Entry 6G7M (X-ray diffraction, 1.71 A resolution); this record covers chains S and L of the 4 polymer chains in the assembly.

# Chain S
Protein: Hydrogenase-2 small chain
Organism: Escherichia coli K12
Notes: EC 1.12.99.6
UniProtKB: P69741 (MBHT_ECOLI); residues 1-296 here correspond to UniProt positions 38-333 (UniProt number = residue number + 37)
Amino-acid sequence (304 residues; numbered 1 to 304; the number before each row is that of its first residue):
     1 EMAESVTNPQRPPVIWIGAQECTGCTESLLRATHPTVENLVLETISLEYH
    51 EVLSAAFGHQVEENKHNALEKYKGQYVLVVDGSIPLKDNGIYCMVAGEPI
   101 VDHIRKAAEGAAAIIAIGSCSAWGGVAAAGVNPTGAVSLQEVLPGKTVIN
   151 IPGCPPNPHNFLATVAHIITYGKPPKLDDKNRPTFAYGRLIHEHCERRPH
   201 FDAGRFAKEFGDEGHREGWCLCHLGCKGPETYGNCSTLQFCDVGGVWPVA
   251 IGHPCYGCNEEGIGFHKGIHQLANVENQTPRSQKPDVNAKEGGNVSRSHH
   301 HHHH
Disordered / not traced: 1-8, 277-304
Construct notes: conflict Cys-222 (Tyr259 in P69741); expression tag (297-304)
Swiss-Prot annotation at these positions:
  - binding site ([4Fe-4S] cluster): Cys-22, Cys-25, Cys-120, Cys-154, His-192, Cys-195, Cys-220, Cys-226
  - binding site ([3Fe-4S] cluster): Cys-235, Cys-255, Cys-258
Metal / ion sites: 4Fe-4S cluster Fe site 1: Cys-22, Cys-25, Cys-120, Cys-154; 4Fe-4S cluster Fe site 2: His-192, Cys-195, Cys-220, Cys-226; 3Fe-4S cluster Fe: Cys-235, Cys-255, Cys-258
Residues lining bound ligands:
  - 3Fe-4S cluster (F3S): Ile-191, Thr-231, Cys-235, Phe-240, Trp-247, Pro-248, Cys-255, Tyr-256, Gly-257, Cys-258, Asn-259
  - 4Fe-4S cluster (SF4), molecule 1: Glu-21, Cys-22, Thr-23, Gly-24, Cys-25, Asp-81, Gly-82, Gly-118, Ser-119, Cys-120, Val-126, Gly-153, Cys-154, Pro-155
  - 4Fe-4S cluster (SF4), molecule 2: Ile-191, His-192, Cys-195, Arg-197, Arg-198, Phe-201, Cys-220, Leu-221, Cys-222, Cys-226, Gly-228, Pro-229, Val-249
Reported in the primary citation:
  - binding site for 4Fe-4S cluster: Cys-222

# Chain L
Protein: Hydrogenase-2 large chain
Organism: Escherichia coli K12
Notes: EC 1.12.99.6
UniProtKB: P0ACE0 (MBHM_ECOLI); residue numbers follow UniProt; this construct covers 1-567
Amino-acid sequence (567 residues; numbered 1 to 567; the number before each row is that of its first residue):
     1 MSQRITIDPVTRIEGHLRIDCEIENGVVSKAWASGTMWRGMEEIVKNRDP
    51 RDAWMIVQRICGVCTTTHALSSVRAAESALNIDVPVNAQYIRNIILAAHT
   101 THDHIVHFYQLSALDWVDITSALQADPTKASEMLKGVSTWHLNSPEEFTK
   151 VQNKIKDLVASGQLGIFANGYWGHPAMKLPPEVNLIAVAHYLQALESQRD
   201 ANRVVALLGGKTPHIQNLAVGGVANPINLDGLGVLNLERLMYIKSFIDKL
   251 SDFVEQVYKVDTAVIAAFYPEWLTRGKGAVNYLSVPEFPTDSKNGSFLFP
   301 GGYIENADLSSYRPITSHSDEYLIKGIQESAKHSWYKDEAPQAPWEGTTI
   351 PAYDGWSDDGKYSWVKSPTFYGKTVEVGPLANMLVKLAAGRESTQNKLNE
   401 IVAIYQKLTGNTLEVAQLHSTLGRIIGRTVHSSELQDILQNQYSALITNI
   451 GKGDHTTFVKPNIPATGEFKGVGFLEAPRGMLSHWMVIKDGIISNYQAVV
   501 PSTWNSGPRNFNDDVGPYEQSLVGTPVADPNKPLEVVRTIHSFDPCMACA
   551 VHVVDADGNEVVSVKVL
Disordered / not traced: 1, 553-567
Construct notes: engineered mutation Ser-197 (Cys in P0ACE0), Ser-432 (Cys in P0ACE0), Ser-433 (Cys in P0ACE0)
Swiss-Prot annotation at these positions:
  - binding site (Ni(2+)): Cys-61, Cys-64, Cys-546, Cys-549
  - site: His-552, Val-553 (Cleavage)
Metal / ion sites: Mg2+: Glu-42, Ala-498; Ni2+: Cys-61, Cys-64, Cys-546, Cys-549; carbonmonoxide-(dicyano) iron Fe: Cys-64, Cys-549
Residues lining bound ligands: carbonmonoxide-(dicyano) iron (FCO): Cys-64, Thr-67, His-68, Ala-477, Pro-478, Arg-479, Leu-482, Val-500, Pro-501, Ser-502, Cys-546, Cys-549

# How chain S and chain L interact
Pairs across the interface (173; chain S residue first):
  Gln-10(S) / Ser-161(L)  hydrogen bond (side chain-backbone)
  Gln-10(S) / Gln-163(L)
  Arg-11(S) / Leu-158(L)
  Arg-11(S) / Ser-161(L)  hydrogen bond
  Arg-11(S) / Gln-163(L)  hydrogen bond (backbone-side chain)
  Gly-18(S) / His-16(L)  hydrogen bond (backbone-side chain)
  Ala-19(S) / His-16(L)  hydrogen bond (backbone-side chain)
  Gln-20(S) / Met-37(L)
  Gln-20(S) / Trp-38(L)  hydrogen bond (side chain-backbone)
  Gln-20(S) / Arg-39(L)
  Glu-21(S) / His-16(L)  salt bridge
  Glu-21(S) / Met-37(L)
  Cys-22(S) / Glu-14(L)
  Cys-22(S) / Arg-39(L)
  Cys-22(S) / Arg-59(L)
  Cys-22(S) / Ile-60(L)
  Cys-22(S) / Cys-61(L)
  Cys-22(S) / Gly-62(L)  hydrogen bond (backbone-backbone)
  Cys-22(S) / Val-63(L)
  Cys-22(S) / His-214(L)  hydrogen bond
  Thr-23(S) / Glu-14(L)  hydrogen bond
  Thr-23(S) / Val-63(L)
  Gly-24(S) / Gly-62(L)
  Gly-24(S) / Pro-213(L)
  Glu-27(S) / Gly-62(L)
  Glu-27(S) / Val-63(L)
  Glu-27(S) / His-102(L)  salt bridge
  Glu-27(S) / Pro-213(L)
  Ser-28(S) / Pro-213(L)
  Leu-30(S) / Val-106(L)  hydrophobic
  Leu-30(S) / Gln-198(L)  hydrogen bond (backbone-side chain)
  Leu-30(S) / Arg-199(L)
  Arg-31(S) / His-102(L)
  Arg-31(S) / Asn-202(L)  hydrogen bond
  Arg-31(S) / Thr-212(L)  hydrogen bond
  Arg-31(S) / Pro-213(L)
  Ala-32(S) / Arg-199(L)
  Thr-33(S) / Arg-203(L)
  Thr-36(S) / Arg-199(L)
  Val-37(S) / Leu-195(L)  hydrophobic
  Glu-38(S) / Leu-195(L)
  Glu-38(S) / Arg-199(L)  salt bridge
  Ser-46(S) / Gln-163(L)
  Leu-47(S) / Gly-165(L)
  Leu-47(S) / Ile-166(L)  hydrogen bond (backbone-backbone)
  Glu-51(S) / Pro-9(L)
  Glu-51(S) / Thr-11(L)
  Glu-51(S) / Arg-12(L)  hydrogen bond (backbone-backbone)
  Val-52(S) / Arg-12(L)
  Val-52(S) / Ile-13(L)
  Val-52(S) / Leu-111(L)
  Leu-53(S) / Arg-12(L)
  Ser-54(S) / Thr-11(L)  hydrogen bond (backbone-side chain)
  Ser-54(S) / Arg-12(L)  hydrogen bond (backbone-side chain)
  Ser-54(S) / Ile-166(L)
  Ala-55(S) / Arg-12(L)  hydrogen bond (backbone-side chain)
  Ala-55(S) / Ile-166(L)  hydrogen bond (backbone-backbone)
  Ala-55(S) / Tyr-171(L)
  Ala-56(S) / Thr-11(L)  hydrogen bond (backbone-side chain)
  Ala-56(S) / Ala-168(L)
  Ala-56(S) / Asn-169(L)
  Ala-56(S) / Tyr-171(L)
  Phe-57(S) / Ile-7(L)  hydrophobic
  Phe-57(S) / Pro-9(L)
  Phe-57(S) / Thr-11(L)
  Phe-57(S) / Tyr-171(L)  hydrogen bond (backbone-side chain)
  Phe-57(S) / Pro-533(L)
  Phe-57(S) / Leu-534(L)
  Phe-57(S) / Val-537(L)  hydrophobic
  Gly-58(S) / Asp-8(L)
  Gly-58(S) / Pro-9(L)  hydrogen bond (backbone-backbone)
  His-59(S) / Thr-6(L)
  Gln-60(S) / Asn-169(L)  hydrogen bond (backbone-side chain)
  Gln-60(S) / Tyr-171(L)  hydrogen bond
  Gln-60(S) / Asn-531(L)  hydrogen bond (side chain-backbone)
  Gln-60(S) / Lys-532(L)
  Val-61(S) / Pro-9(L)  hydrophobic
  Val-61(S) / Thr-11(L)
  Glu-62(S) / Pro-9(L)
  Glu-63(S) / Asn-169(L)  hydrogen bond
  Asn-64(S) / Ala-168(L)  hydrogen bond (side chain-backbone)
  Asn-64(S) / Asn-169(L)  hydrogen bond
  Lys-71(S) / Gly-162(L)
  Tyr-72(S) / Gln-163(L)  hydrogen bond
  Ile-91(S) / Tyr-353(L)  hydrophobic
  Tyr-92(S) / Thr-36(L)
  Tyr-92(S) / Met-37(L)
  Tyr-92(S) / Trp-38(L)  hydrogen bond (backbone-backbone)
  Tyr-92(S) / Trp-364(L)  hydrophobic
  Cys-93(S) / Thr-36(L)
  Cys-93(S) / Met-37(L)  hydrophobic
  Met-94(S) / Thr-36(L)  hydrogen bond (backbone-side chain)
  Val-95(S) / Asp-8(L)
  Val-95(S) / His-16(L)
  Ala-96(S) / Asp-8(L)  hydrogen bond (backbone-side chain)
  Gly-97(S) / Asp-8(L)
  Val-126(S) / Ile-44(L)
  Val-126(S) / Arg-59(L)
  Ala-127(S) / Ile-44(L)
  Ala-129(S) / Ile-44(L)
  Ala-129(S) / Arg-48(L)
  Gly-130(S) / Arg-48(L)
  Val-131(S) / Glu-43(L)
  Pro-133(S) / Trp-38(L)  hydrophobic
  Pro-133(S) / Arg-39(L)
  Pro-133(S) / Gly-40(L)
  Pro-133(S) / Ile-44(L)
  Thr-134(S) / Trp-38(L)
  Thr-134(S) / Arg-39(L)
  Cys-154(S) / Arg-59(L)  hydrogen bond (backbone-side chain)
  Cys-154(S) / Lys-211(L)
  Cys-154(S) / His-214(L)
  Pro-155(S) / Pro-213(L)
  Arg-197(S) / Gly-233(L)  hydrogen bond (side chain-backbone)
  Glu-209(S) / Phe-458(L)
  Glu-209(S) / Lys-460(L)  salt bridge
  Phe-210(S) / Ala-219(L)  hydrophobic
  Phe-210(S) / Ala-224(L)  hydrophobic
  Phe-210(S) / Phe-458(L)
  Gly-211(S) / Thr-457(L)
  His-215(S) / Ala-224(L)  hydrogen bond (side chain-backbone)
  His-215(S) / Pro-226(L)
  His-215(S) / Val-234(L)
  Arg-216(S) / Pro-226(L)
  Arg-216(S) / Ile-227(L)  hydrogen bond (side chain-backbone)
  Arg-216(S) / Asn-228(L)  hydrogen bond (backbone-side chain)
  Arg-216(S) / Val-234(L)
  Arg-216(S) / His-455(L)
  Glu-217(S) / Asn-228(L)  hydrogen bond
  Glu-217(S) / Leu-232(L)
  Gly-218(S) / Val-234(L)
  Phe-240(S) / Lys-211(L)
  Cys-241(S) / Ala-206(L)  hydrophobic
  Cys-241(S) / Thr-212(L)
  Val-243(S) / Arg-203(L)
  Val-243(S) / Leu-207(L)  hydrophobic
  Val-243(S) / Tyr-242(L)  hydrogen bond (backbone-side chain)
  Gly-244(S) / Arg-239(L)  hydrogen bond (backbone-side chain)
  Val-246(S) / Ala-206(L)
  Val-246(S) / Leu-207(L)  hydrophobic
  Val-246(S) / Gly-210(L)
  Val-246(S) / Lys-211(L)
  Trp-247(S) / Gly-210(L)
  Pro-248(S) / Gly-210(L)
  Pro-248(S) / Lys-211(L)
  Pro-248(S) / Gln-216(L)
  Ala-250(S) / Gly-233(L)
  Ile-251(S) / Leu-207(L)
  Ile-251(S) / Leu-208(L)
  Ile-251(S) / Gly-210(L)
  Ile-251(S) / Asn-217(L)
  Ile-251(S) / Ala-224(L)
  Ile-251(S) / Asn-225(L)
  Ile-251(S) / Pro-226(L)
  Gly-252(S) / Ala-224(L)
  His-253(S) / Trp-54(L)
  His-253(S) / Gln-216(L)
  His-253(S) / Leu-218(L)
  His-253(S) / Ala-224(L)
  Pro-254(S) / Gln-216(L)  hydrogen bond (backbone-side chain)
  Cys-255(S) / Gln-216(L)
  Tyr-256(S) / Met-55(L)  hydrophobic
  Tyr-256(S) / Ile-56(L)
  Tyr-256(S) / Gln-216(L)
  Phe-265(S) / Arg-48(L)  hydrogen bond (backbone-side chain)
  Phe-265(S) / Met-55(L)
  Phe-265(S) / Arg-59(L)
  Gly-268(S) / Asp-52(L)
  Ile-269(S) / Arg-51(L)
  Ile-269(S) / Asp-52(L)  hydrogen bond (backbone-side chain)
  Ile-269(S) / Trp-54(L)
  Ile-269(S) / Met-55(L)  hydrophobic
  His-270(S) / Arg-51(L)
Interface residues without a listed pair, chain S (83 interface residues in all): Leu-42, Glu-48, Tyr-49, Gly-245, His-266
Interface residues without a listed pair, chain L (93 interface residues in all): Gly-15, Met-41, Thr-65, Gln-110, Leu-114, Lys-154, Phe-167, Gly-170, Trp-172, Leu-192, Gly-209, Val-223, Gly-231, Phe-246, Pro-351, Ala-548

# In short
Chain S and chain L form an interface of 83 and 93 residues respectively, with 42 hydrogen bonds and 4 salt
bridges. Polar contacts include Glu-21(S)/His-16(L), Glu-27(S)/His-102(L) and Glu-38(S)/Arg-199(L). Chain S
binds 4Fe-4S cluster and 3Fe-4S cluster. Ligands of chain L: carbonmonoxide-(dicyano) iron. The paper reports
a binding site for 4Fe-4S cluster at Cys-222(S).
Here chain S is Hydrogenase-2 small chain and chain L is Hydrogenase-2 large chain, both from Escherichia coli
K12. Entry 6G7M (Four-site variant (Y222C, C197S, C432S, C433S) of E. coli hydrogenase-2) was determined by
X-ray diffraction.
